PDB entry 8B71 | electron microscopy, 3.80 A resolution | chains A and B

== Chain A (and B) ==
Name: Potassium transporter KimA
From: Bacillus subtilis
Notes: chain B of this document is another copy of the same molecule, construct and numbering; everything in this record applies to it too
UniProt: P96589 (KIMA_BACSU); numbering as in UniProt (aligned over 1-607)
Sequence (607 residues; numbered 1 to 607; the number before each row is that of its first residue):
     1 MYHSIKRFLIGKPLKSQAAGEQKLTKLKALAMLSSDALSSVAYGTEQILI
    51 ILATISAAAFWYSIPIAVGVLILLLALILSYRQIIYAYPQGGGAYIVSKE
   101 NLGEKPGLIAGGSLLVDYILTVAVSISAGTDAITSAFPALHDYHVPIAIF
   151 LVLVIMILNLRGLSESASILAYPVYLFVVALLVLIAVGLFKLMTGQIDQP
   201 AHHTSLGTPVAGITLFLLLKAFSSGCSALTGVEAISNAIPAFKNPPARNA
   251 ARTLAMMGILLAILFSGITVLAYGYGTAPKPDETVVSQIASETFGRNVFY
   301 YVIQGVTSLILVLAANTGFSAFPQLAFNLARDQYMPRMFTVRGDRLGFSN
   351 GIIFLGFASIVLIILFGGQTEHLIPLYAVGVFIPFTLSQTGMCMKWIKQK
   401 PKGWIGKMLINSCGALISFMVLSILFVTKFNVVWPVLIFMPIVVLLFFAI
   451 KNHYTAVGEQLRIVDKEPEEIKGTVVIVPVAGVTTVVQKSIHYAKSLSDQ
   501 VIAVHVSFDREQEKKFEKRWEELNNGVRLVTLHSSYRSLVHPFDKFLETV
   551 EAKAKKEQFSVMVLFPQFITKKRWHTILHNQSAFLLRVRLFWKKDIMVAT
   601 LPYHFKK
Not modelled in the structure: 1-29, 163-166, 194-214, 607
Residues lining bound ligands:
  - 2BA ((2R,3R,3aS,5R,7aR,9R,10R,10aS,12R,14aR)-2,9-bis(6-amino-9H-purin-9-yl)octahydro-2H,7H-difuro[3,2-d:3',2'-j][1,3,7,9,2,8 ]tetraoxadiphosphacyclododecine-3,5,10,12-tetrol 5,12-dioxide), molecule 1: Arg-337, Tyr-454, Val-457, Leu-461, Arg-462
  - 2BA, molecule 2: Pro-479, Val-480, Ala-481, Gly-482, Thr-484, Val-486, Val-487, Val-504, His-505, Val-506, Phe-508, Leu-539, Leu-564, Phe-565, Pro-566, Phe-568, His-579, Asn-580, Gln-581, Ser-582, Ala-583, Leu-586
UniProt features mapped onto this chain:
  - binding site (K(+)): Asp-36, Tyr-43, Asp-117, Ser-125
From the paper describing this entry:
  - binding site for 2BA: Arg-337, Val-457, Leu-461, Pro-479, Val-506, His-579, Asn-580, Gln-581, Ser-582
  - conformationally variable residues (domain motion): Glu-459 to Val-464
  - mutagenesis - R337A: decreased binding to c-di-AMP
  - mutagenesis - A481W/S582W: abolished binding to c-di-AMP
  - mutagenesis - Y118A, N237A: unchanged binding to c-di-AMP

== Interface between chain A and chain B ==
Residue-residue contacts - 141 pairs, chain A then chain B:
  Phe-327(A) / Arg-537(B)
  Pro-336(A) / Ile-577(B)
  Pro-336(A) / Leu-578(B)  hydrophobic
  Arg-337(A) / Ala-481(B)
  Met-338(A) / Ile-577(B)
  Met-338(A) / Gln-581(B)
  Thr-340(A) / Arg-537(B)
  Val-341(A) / Phe-508(B)  hydrophobic
  Val-341(A) / Arg-537(B)
  Arg-342(A) / Arg-537(B)  hydrogen bond (backbone-backbone)
  Gly-343(A) / Tyr-536(B)
  Gly-343(A) / Arg-537(B)  hydrogen bond (backbone-backbone)
  Asp-344(A) / Arg-537(B)  hydrogen bond (backbone-backbone)
  Asp-344(A) / Ser-538(B)
  Asp-344(A) / Leu-539(B)
  Asp-344(A) / Val-540(B)
  Asp-344(A) / Leu-585(B)
  Leu-346(A) / Gln-581(B)
  Leu-346(A) / Ser-582(B)
  Leu-346(A) / Leu-585(B)  hydrophobic
  Ile-450(A) / Leu-578(B)  hydrophobic
  His-453(A) / His-575(B)  hydrogen bond
  His-453(A) / Leu-578(B)
  His-453(A) / His-579(B)  hydrogen bond
  Tyr-454(A) / Leu-578(B)  hydrogen bond (side chain-backbone)
  Tyr-454(A) / His-579(B)
  Val-457(A) / His-579(B)
  Val-457(A) / Phe-605(B)  hydrophobic
  Gln-460(A) / Thr-485(B)
  Gln-460(A) / Phe-605(B)
  Gln-460(A) / Lys-606(B)  hydrogen bond (side chain-backbone)
  Leu-461(A) / Thr-484(B)
  Leu-461(A) / Thr-485(B)  hydrogen bond (backbone-backbone)
  Leu-461(A) / Val-486(B)  hydrophobic
  Leu-461(A) / Phe-568(B)  hydrophobic
  Leu-461(A) / Phe-605(B)  hydrophobic
  Arg-462(A) / Gly-482(B)
  Arg-462(A) / Val-483(B)
  Arg-462(A) / Thr-484(B)
  Arg-462(A) / Arg-519(B)  hydrogen bond (backbone-side chain)
  Ile-463(A) / Thr-485(B)
  Glu-467(A) / Gln-488(B)
  Pro-468(A) / Gln-488(B)
  Pro-468(A) / His-492(B)
  Glu-469(A) / His-492(B)  hydrogen bond (backbone-side chain)
  Glu-470(A) / His-492(B)
  Ile-471(A) / His-492(B)
  Ile-471(A) / Ser-496(B)
  Thr-474(A) / Ser-496(B)
  Thr-474(A) / Leu-497(B)
  Ala-481(A) / Arg-337(B)
  Gly-482(A) / Arg-462(B)
  Val-483(A) / Arg-462(B)
  Thr-484(A) / Leu-461(B)
  Thr-484(A) / Arg-462(B)
  Thr-485(A) / Gln-460(B)
  Thr-485(A) / Leu-461(B)  hydrogen bond (backbone-backbone)
  Thr-485(A) / Ile-463(B)
  Val-486(A) / Leu-461(B)  hydrophobic
  Gln-488(A) / Glu-467(B)
  Gln-488(A) / Pro-468(B)
  Lys-489(A) / Asp-595(B)  salt bridge
  His-492(A) / Pro-468(B)
  His-492(A) / Glu-469(B)  hydrogen bond (side chain-backbone)
  His-492(A) / Glu-470(B)
  His-492(A) / Ile-471(B)
  Tyr-493(A) / Asp-595(B)
  Ser-496(A) / Ile-471(B)
  Ser-496(A) / Thr-474(B)
  Leu-497(A) / Thr-474(B)
  Leu-497(A) / Met-597(B)  hydrophobic
  Phe-508(A) / Val-341(B)  hydrophobic
  Arg-519(A) / Arg-462(B)  hydrogen bond (side chain-backbone)
  Tyr-536(A) / Gly-343(B)
  Arg-537(A) / Phe-327(B)
  Arg-537(A) / Thr-340(B)
  Arg-537(A) / Val-341(B)
  Arg-537(A) / Arg-342(B)  hydrogen bond (backbone-backbone)
  Arg-537(A) / Gly-343(B)  hydrogen bond (backbone-backbone)
  Arg-537(A) / Asp-344(B)  hydrogen bond (backbone-backbone)
  Ser-538(A) / Asp-344(B)
  Leu-539(A) / Asp-344(B)
  Val-540(A) / Asp-344(B)
  Leu-564(A) / Met-597(B)  hydrophobic
  Gln-567(A) / Trp-592(B)
  Phe-568(A) / Leu-461(B)  hydrophobic
  Ile-569(A) / Trp-592(B)
  His-575(A) / His-453(B)  hydrogen bond
  Ile-577(A) / Pro-336(B)
  Ile-577(A) / Met-338(B)
  Leu-578(A) / Pro-336(B)  hydrophobic
  Leu-578(A) / Ile-450(B)  hydrophobic
  Leu-578(A) / His-453(B)
  Leu-578(A) / Tyr-454(B)  hydrogen bond (backbone-side chain)
  His-579(A) / His-453(B)  hydrogen bond
  His-579(A) / Tyr-454(B)
  His-579(A) / Val-457(B)
  Gln-581(A) / Met-338(B)
  Gln-581(A) / Leu-346(B)
  Ser-582(A) / Leu-346(B)
  Leu-585(A) / Asp-344(B)
  Leu-585(A) / Leu-346(B)  hydrophobic
  Phe-591(A) / Pro-602(B)
  Trp-592(A) / Gln-567(B)
  Trp-592(A) / Ile-569(B)
  Trp-592(A) / Thr-600(B)  hydrogen bond
  Trp-592(A) / Pro-602(B)
  Trp-592(A) / His-604(B)
  Lys-593(A) / His-604(B)
  Lys-594(A) / His-604(B)
  Asp-595(A) / Lys-489(B)  salt bridge
  Asp-595(A) / Tyr-493(B)
  Asp-595(A) / Pro-602(B)
  Asp-595(A) / His-604(B)
  Ile-596(A) / Pro-602(B)
  Met-597(A) / Leu-497(B)  hydrophobic
  Met-597(A) / Leu-564(B)  hydrophobic
  Met-597(A) / Ala-599(B)  hydrophobic
  Met-597(A) / Thr-600(B)
  Met-597(A) / Leu-601(B)  hydrophobic
  Val-598(A) / Ala-599(B)
  Val-598(A) / Thr-600(B)  hydrogen bond (backbone-backbone)
  Ala-599(A) / Met-597(B)  hydrophobic
  Ala-599(A) / Val-598(B)
  Ala-599(A) / Ala-599(B)  hydrophobic
  Thr-600(A) / Trp-592(B)  hydrogen bond
  Thr-600(A) / Met-597(B)
  Thr-600(A) / Val-598(B)  hydrogen bond (backbone-backbone)
  Leu-601(A) / Met-597(B)  hydrophobic
  Pro-602(A) / Phe-591(B)
  Pro-602(A) / Trp-592(B)
  Pro-602(A) / Asp-595(B)
  Pro-602(A) / Ile-596(B)
  His-604(A) / Trp-592(B)
  His-604(A) / Lys-593(B)
  His-604(A) / Lys-594(B)
  His-604(A) / Asp-595(B)
  Phe-605(A) / Val-457(B)  hydrophobic
  Phe-605(A) / Gln-460(B)
  Phe-605(A) / Leu-461(B)  hydrophobic
  Lys-606(A) / Gln-460(B)  hydrogen bond (backbone-side chain)
Other interface residues (no listed pair), chain A (80 interface residues in all): Arg-331, Arg-345, Ala-449, Ala-456, Val-464, Leu-523, Ser-560, Met-562, Thr-570, Trp-574, Arg-589
Other interface residues (no listed pair), chain B (80 interface residues in all): Arg-331, Arg-345, Ala-449, Ala-456, Val-464, Leu-523, Ser-560, Met-562, Thr-570, Trp-574, Arg-589

== Summary ==
Chain A and chain B each contribute 80 residues to their interface; the contacts include 24 hydrogen bonds and
2 salt bridges. Polar contacts include Lys-489(A)/Asp-595(B), His-453(A)/His-575(B) and His-453(A)/His-579(B).
From the paper: a binding site for 2BA at Arg-337(A), Val-457(A) and Leu-461(A) among others; R337A of chain A
reduces binding to c-di-AMP; 4 substitutions were tested in all.
Both chains are Potassium transporter KimA (Bacillus subtilis). Entry 8B71 (Upright KimA dimer with bound
c-di-AMP from B. subtilis) was determined by electron microscopy (same publication as 8B70).
